Entry 3K22 (X-ray diffraction, 2.10 A resolution); this record covers chains A and H.

== Chain A ==
Molecule: Glucocorticoid receptor
Organism: Homo sapiens
Reference sequence: P04150 (GCR_HUMAN); numbering as in UniProt (aligned over 521-777)
Amino-acid sequence (259 residues; row label = number of the first residue in the row):
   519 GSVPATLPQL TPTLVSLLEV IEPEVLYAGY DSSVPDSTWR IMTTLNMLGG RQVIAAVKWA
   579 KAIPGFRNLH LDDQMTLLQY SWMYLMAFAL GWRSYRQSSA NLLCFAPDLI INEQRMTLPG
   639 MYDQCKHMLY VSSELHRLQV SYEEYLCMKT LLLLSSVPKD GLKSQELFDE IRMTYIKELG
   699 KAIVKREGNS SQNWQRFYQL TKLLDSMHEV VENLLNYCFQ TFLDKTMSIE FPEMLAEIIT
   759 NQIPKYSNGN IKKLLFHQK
Unresolved in the structure: 519-525, 617, 777
Construct notes: expression tag (519-520); engineered mutation Tyr-602 (Phe in P04150), Gly-638 (Cys in P04150)
Small-molecule neighbours:
  - hexyl beta-D-glucopyranoside (JZR): Thr-556, Met-560, Leu-563, Pro-637, Gly-638, Met-639, Gln-642, Met-646, Tyr-735, Thr-739, Met-745
  - JZS (N-[(1R)-2-amino-1-methyl-2-oxoethyl]-3-(6-methyl-4-{[3,3,3-trifluoro-2-hydroxy-2-(trifluoromethyl)propyl]amino}-1H-indazol-1-yl)benzamide): Glu-540, Pro-541, Met-560, Leu-563, Asn-564, Leu-566, Gly-567, Gln-570, Ala-573, Ala-574, Trp-600, Met-601, Leu-603, Met-604, Ala-605, Ala-607, Leu-608, Arg-611, Phe-623, Met-646, Tyr-663, Lys-667, Leu-732, Tyr-735, Cys-736, Phe-749, Leu-753
What the authors report for this chain:
  - binding site for JZS: Asn-564, Gln-570, Lys-667

== Chain H ==
Molecule: Transcriptional Intermediary Factor 2
Amino-acid sequence (12 residues; row label = number of the first residue in the row):
   740 KENALLRYLL DK
Unresolved in the structure: 740

== Interface between chain A and chain H ==
Residue-residue contacts (21):
  Val-575(A) / Leu-745(H)  hydrophobic
  Val-575(A) / Leu-748(H)  hydrophobic
  Val-575(A) / Leu-749(H)  hydrophobic
  Lys-579(A) / Leu-748(H)  hydrogen bond (side chain-backbone)
  Lys-579(A) / Leu-749(H)  hydrogen bond (side chain-backbone)
  Lys-579(A) / Lys-751(H)
  Leu-589(A) / Arg-746(H)
  Leu-589(A) / Leu-749(H)  hydrophobic
  Gln-592(A) / Leu-749(H)
  Met-593(A) / Asn-742(H)
  Met-593(A) / Leu-745(H)  hydrophobic
  Met-593(A) / Arg-746(H)
  Met-593(A) / Leu-749(H)  hydrophobic
  Leu-596(A) / Leu-749(H)  hydrophobic
  Gln-597(A) / Leu-745(H)
  Met-752(A) / Asn-742(H)
  Met-752(A) / Leu-745(H)  hydrophobic
  Glu-755(A) / Glu-741(H)
  Glu-755(A) / Asn-742(H)
  Ile-756(A) / Asn-742(H)
  Asn-759(A) / Glu-741(H)  hydrogen bond
Interface residues without a listed pair, chain A (13 interface residues in all): Ile-572, Phe-584
Interface residues without a listed pair, chain H (9 interface residues in all): Leu-744, Asp-750

== In short ==
13 residues of chain A face 9 of chain H across their interface, with 3 hydrogen bonds. Polar contacts include
Lys-579(A)/Leu-748(H), Lys-579(A)/Leu-749(H) and Asn-759(A)/Glu-741(H). Chain A binds compound JZS and hexyl
beta-D-glucopyranoside. From the paper: a binding site for JZS at Asn-564(A), Gln-570(A) and Lys-667(A).
Chain A is Glucocorticoid receptor (Homo sapiens) and chain H is Transcriptional Intermediary Factor 2; the
structure, Glucocorticoid Receptor with Bound alaninamide 10 with TIF2 peptide, was determined by X-ray
diffraction together with 3K23 from the same study.
